PDB entry 9O38 | electron microscopy, 3.00 A resolution | chains C and E of the 6 polymer chains in the assembly

== Chain C ==
Name: Guanine nucleotide-binding protein G(I)/G(S)/G(T) subunit beta-1
From: Homo sapiens
UniProt: P62873 (GBB1_HUMAN); residue numbers follow UniProt; this construct covers 1-340
Amino-acid sequence (340 residues; row label = number of the first residue in the row):
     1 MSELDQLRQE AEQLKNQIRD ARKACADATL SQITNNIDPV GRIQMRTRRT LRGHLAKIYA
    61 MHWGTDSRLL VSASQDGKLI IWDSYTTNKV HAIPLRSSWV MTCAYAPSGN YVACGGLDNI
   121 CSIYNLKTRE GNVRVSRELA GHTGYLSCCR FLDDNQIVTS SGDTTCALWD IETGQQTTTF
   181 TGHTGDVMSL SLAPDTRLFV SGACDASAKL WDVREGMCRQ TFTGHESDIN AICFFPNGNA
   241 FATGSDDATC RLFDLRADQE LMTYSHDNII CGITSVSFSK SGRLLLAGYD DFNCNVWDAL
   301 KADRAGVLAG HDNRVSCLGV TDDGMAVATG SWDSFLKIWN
Disordered / not traced: 1
Curated features (UniProtKB/Swiss-Prot):
  - modified residue: Ser2 (N-acetylserine), His266 (Phosphohistidine)
  - natural variant: Leu30 (L30F: In MRD42; uncertain significance), Arg52 (R52G: In MRD42), Gly64 (G64V: In MRD42), Asp76 (D76E: In MRD42; D76G: In MRD42), Gly77 (G77S: In MRD42), Lys78 (K78R: In MRD42), Ile80 (I80N: In MRD42; I80T: In MRD42), His91 (H91R: In MRD42; uncertain significance), Ala92 (A92T: In MRD42), Pro94 (P94S: In MRD42), Leu95 (L95P: In MRD42), Arg96 (R96L: In MRD42), 5 further natural variant entries in UniProt

== Chain E ==
Name: Nanobody 35 (NB35)
From: Lama glama
Notes: antibody fragment or engineered binder
Amino-acid sequence (160 residues; each row starts with the number of its first residue; numbers below 1 keep their minus sign (Met-21 is residue -21)):
   -21 MKYLLPTAAA GLLLLAAQPA MAQVQLQESG GGLVQPGGSL RLSCAASGFT FSNYKMNWVR
    39 QAPGKGLEWV SDISQSGASI SYTGSVKGRF TISRDNAKNT LYLQMNSLKP EDTAVYYCAR
    99 CPAPFTRDCF DVTSTTYAYR GQGTQVTVSS HHHHHHEPEA
Disordered / not traced: -21 to 0, 129-138
Cystine bridges: Cys22-Cys96, Cys99-Cys107

== How chain C and chain E interact ==
Contacting residue pairs (19; chain C residue first):
  Arg8(C) - Gln120(E)  hydrogen bond
  Lys15(C) - Gln1(E)
  Thr184(C) - Thr114(E)
  Cys204(C) - Tyr117(E)  hydrogen bond (backbone-side chain)
  Asp205(C) - Ala116(E)
  Ala206(C) - Tyr117(E)
  Thr223(C) - Gln1(E)
  Glu226(C) - Val2(E)
  Glu226(C) - Gly26(E)
  Glu226(C) - Phe27(E)
  Glu226(C) - Tyr32(E)  hydrogen bond
  Glu226(C) - Arg98(E)  hydrogen bond (backbone-side chain)
  Ser227(C) - Pro100(E)  hydrogen bond (side chain-backbone)
  Ser227(C) - Tyr117(E)
  Asp228(C) - Pro100(E)
  Asp228(C) - Tyr117(E)  hydrogen bond
  Asp246(C) - Pro102(E)
  Asp247(C) - Tyr32(E)
  Ile270(C) - Phe103(E)  hydrophobic
Also at the interface, not in a pair above, chain C (15 interface residues in all): Glu12, His225
Also at the interface, not in a pair above, chain E (16 interface residues in all): Gln3, Thr28, Ala101

== In short ==
The interface between chain C and chain E involves 15 residues on one side and 16 on the other, with 6
hydrogen bonds. Polar pairs include Arg8(C)-Gln120(E), Cys204(C)-Tyr117(E) and Glu226(C)-Tyr32(E).
Chain C is Guanine nucleotide-binding protein G(I)/G(S)/G(T) subunit beta-1 (Homo sapiens) and chain E is
Nanobody 35 (NB35) (Lama glama); the structure, Transmembrane domains of the human sweet receptor (TAS1R2 +
TAS1R3) from Class 3 particles (rigidly fitted ..., was determined by electron microscopy (same publication as
9NOR, 9NOS, 9NOT, 9NOU, 9NOV, 9NOW and 9NOX).
